PDB entry 8W0G | electron microscopy, 3.80 A resolution | chains 5 and F of the 12 polymer chains in the assembly

== Chain 5 ==
Protein: DNA replication licensing factor MCM5
Organism: Homo sapiens
Notes: EC 3.6.4.12
UniProtKB: P33992 (MCM5_HUMAN); numbering as in UniProt (aligned over 1-734)
Sequence (734 residues; row label = number of the first residue in the row):
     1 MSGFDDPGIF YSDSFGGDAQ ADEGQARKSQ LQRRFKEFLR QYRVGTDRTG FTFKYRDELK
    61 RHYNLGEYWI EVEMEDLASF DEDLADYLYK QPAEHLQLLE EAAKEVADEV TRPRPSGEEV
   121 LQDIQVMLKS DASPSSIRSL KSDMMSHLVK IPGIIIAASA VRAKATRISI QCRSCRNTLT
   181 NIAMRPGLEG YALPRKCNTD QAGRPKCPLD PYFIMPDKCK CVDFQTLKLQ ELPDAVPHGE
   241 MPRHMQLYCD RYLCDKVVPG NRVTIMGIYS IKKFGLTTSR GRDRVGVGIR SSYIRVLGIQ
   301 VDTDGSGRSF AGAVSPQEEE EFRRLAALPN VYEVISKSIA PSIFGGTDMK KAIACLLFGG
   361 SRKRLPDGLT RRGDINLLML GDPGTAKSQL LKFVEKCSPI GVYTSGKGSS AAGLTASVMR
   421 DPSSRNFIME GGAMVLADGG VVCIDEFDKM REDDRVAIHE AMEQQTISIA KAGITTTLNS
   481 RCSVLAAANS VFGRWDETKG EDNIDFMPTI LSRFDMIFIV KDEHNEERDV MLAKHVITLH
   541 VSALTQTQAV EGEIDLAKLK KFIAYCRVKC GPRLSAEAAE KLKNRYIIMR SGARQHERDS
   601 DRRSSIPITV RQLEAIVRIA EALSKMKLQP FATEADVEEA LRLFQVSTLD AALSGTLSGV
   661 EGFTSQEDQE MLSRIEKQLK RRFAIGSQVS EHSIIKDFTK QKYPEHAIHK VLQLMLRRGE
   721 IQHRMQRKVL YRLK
Unresolved in the structure: 1, 12-25, 198-207, 273-291, 307-313, 491-506, 521-552, 594-606, 661-664, 685-689, 719-734
Swiss-Prot annotation at these positions:
  - binding site (ADP): Arg371
  - modified residue: Ser2 (N-acetylserine), Ser315 (Phosphoserine), Lys392 (N6-acetyllysine), Lys396 (N6-acetyllysine), Ser605 (Phosphoserine), Lys696 (N6-acetyllysine)
  - natural variant: Thr466 (T466I: In MGORS8)
Metal / ion sites: Zn2+: Cys172, Cys175, Cys197
Ligand contacts: ADP (adenosine-5'-diphosphate): Arg371, Glu463, Arg513, Val610, Arg611, Glu614

== Chain F ==
Protein: DNA replication licensing factor MCM7
Organism: Homo sapiens
Notes: EC 3.6.4.12
UniProtKB: P33993 (MCM7_HUMAN); residue numbers follow UniProt; this construct covers 1-719
Sequence (719 residues; row label = number of the first residue in the row):
     1 MALKDYALEK EKVKKFLQEF YQDDELGKKQ FKYGNQLVRL AHREQVALYV DLDDVAEDDP
    61 ELVDSICENA RRYAKLFADA VQELLPQYKE REVVNKDVLD VYIEHRLMME QRSRDPGMVR
   121 SPQNQYPAEL MRRFELYFQG PSSNKPRVIR EVRADSVGKL VTVRGIVTRV SEVKPKMVVA
   181 TYTCDQCGAE TYQPIQSPTF MPLIMCPSQE CQTNRSGGRL YLQTRGSRFI KFQEMKMQEH
   241 SDQVPVGNIP RSITVLVEGE NTRIAQPGDH VSVTGIFLPI LRTGFRQVVQ GLLSETYLEA
   301 HRIVKMNKSE DDESGAGELT REELRQIAEE DFYEKLAASI APEIYGHEDV KKALLLLLVG
   361 GVDQSPRGMK IRGNINICLM GDPGVAKSQL LSYIDRLAPR SQYTTGRGSS GVGLTAAVLR
   421 DSVSGELTLE GGALVLADQG VCCIDEFDKM AEADRTAIHE VMEQQTISIA KAGILTTLNA
   481 RCSILAAANP AYGRYNPRRS LEQNIQLPAA LLSRFDLLWL IQDRPDRDND LRLAQHITYV
   541 HQHSRQPPSQ FEPLDMKLMR RYIAMCREKQ PMVPESLADY ITAAYVEMRR EAWASKDATY
   601 TSARTLLAIL RLSTALARLR MVDVVEKEDV NEAIRLMEMS KDSLLGDKGQ TARTQRPADV
   661 IFATVRELVS GGRSVRFSEA EQRCVSRGFT PAQFQAALDE YEELNVWQVN ASRTRITFV
Unresolved in the structure: 1-2, 114-117, 283-287, 308-318, 366-369, 407-412, 421-426, 646-719
Swiss-Prot annotation at these positions:
  - motif: Ser513 to Asp516 (Arginine finger)
  - binding site (ATP): Tyr345, Gly384, Ala386, Lys387, Ser388, Asn489, Arg514, Arg604
  - modified residue: Ala2 (N-acetylalanine), Ser121 (Phosphoserine), Ser314 (Phosphoserine), Ser365 (Phosphoserine), Ser500 (Phosphoserine), Ser678 (Phosphoserine)
  - cross-link (Glycyl lysine isopeptide (Lys-Gly)): Lys15 (interchain with G-Cter in SUMO2), Lys28 (interchain with G-Cter in SUMO2)
Metal / ion sites: Zn2+: Cys184, Cys187, Cys206
Ligand contacts:
  - ATP (adenosine-5'-triphosphate), molecule 1: Glu343, Ile344, Tyr345, His347, Pro383, Gly384, Val385, Ala386, Lys387, Ser388, Gln389, Asn489, Leu533, Ile537
  - ATP, molecule 2: Glu463, Arg514, Ser602, Ala603, Arg604, Leu607

== How chain 5 and chain F interact ==
Residue-residue contacts (40):
  Ser2(5) - Gln196(F)  hydrogen bond (backbone-backbone)
  Ser2(5) - Ser197(F)
  Ser2(5) - Pro198(F)
  Ser2(5) - Pro279(F)
  Ser2(5) - Ile280(F)
  Gly3(5) - Ser197(F)
  Gly3(5) - Leu281(F)
  Phe4(5) - Pro279(F)  hydrophobic
  Phe4(5) - Leu281(F)  hydrophobic
  Phe4(5) - Ser294(F)
  Asp5(5) - Gln196(F)
  Pro7(5) - Pro194(F)
  Pro7(5) - Gln196(F)
  Ile9(5) - Gln123(F)  hydrogen bond (backbone-side chain)
  Ile9(5) - Thr191(F)
  Ile9(5) - Tyr192(F)
  Ile9(5) - Leu203(F)  hydrophobic
  Ile9(5) - Pro207(F)  hydrophobic
  Phe10(5) - Gln123(F)
  Phe10(5) - Gln125(F)
  Phe10(5) - Tyr126(F)
  Phe10(5) - Pro127(F)
  Phe10(5) - Thr191(F)
  Phe10(5) - Tyr192(F)  hydrogen bond (backbone-backbone)
  Tyr11(5) - Gln123(F)  hydrogen bond (backbone-backbone)
  Tyr11(5) - Asn124(F)
  Tyr11(5) - Gln125(F)  hydrogen bond (backbone-backbone)
  Tyr11(5) - Glu190(F)
  Tyr11(5) - Tyr192(F)
  Tyr11(5) - Pro207(F)
  Tyr11(5) - Ser208(F)
  Tyr11(5) - Gln209(F)
  Arg27(5) - Gln186(F)
  Arg27(5) - Glu210(F)  salt bridge
  Arg27(5) - Asn214(F)
  Lys28(5) - Thr213(F)  hydrogen bond (side chain-backbone)
  Lys28(5) - Asn214(F)  hydrogen bond (side chain-backbone)
  Ser29(5) - Glu210(F)
  Ser29(5) - Thr213(F)
  Ser29(5) - Asn214(F)
Also at the interface, not in a pair above, chain 5 (13 interface residues in all): Gly8, Arg33
Also at the interface, not in a pair above, chain F (29 interface residues in all): Pro122, Cys187, Ile195, Gln212, Arg215

== In short ==
13 residues of chain 5 face 29 of chain F across their interface, with 7 hydrogen bonds and 1 salt bridge.
Polar pairs include Arg27(5)-Glu210(F), Ile9(5)-Gln123(F) and Lys28(5)-Thr213(F). Ligands of chain 5: ADP.
Bound to chain F: ATP.
Chain 5 is DNA replication licensing factor MCM5 and chain F is DNA replication licensing factor MCM7, both
from Homo sapiens; the structure, Cryo-EM structure of a human MCM2-7 dimer, was determined by electron
microscopy together with 8W0E, 8W0F, 8W0I and 9CAQ from the same study.
